PDB entry 7PIV | electron microscopy, 2.86 A resolution | chains A and B of the 6 polymer chains in the assembly

== Chain A ==
Molecule: Isoform Gnas-2 of Guanine nucleotide-binding protein G(s) subunit alpha isoforms short
From: Homo sapiens
Reference sequence: P63092 (GNAS2_HUMAN), isoform P63092-2; residues 1-380 here = UniProt positions 1-380
Sequence (380 residues; each row starts with the number of its first residue):
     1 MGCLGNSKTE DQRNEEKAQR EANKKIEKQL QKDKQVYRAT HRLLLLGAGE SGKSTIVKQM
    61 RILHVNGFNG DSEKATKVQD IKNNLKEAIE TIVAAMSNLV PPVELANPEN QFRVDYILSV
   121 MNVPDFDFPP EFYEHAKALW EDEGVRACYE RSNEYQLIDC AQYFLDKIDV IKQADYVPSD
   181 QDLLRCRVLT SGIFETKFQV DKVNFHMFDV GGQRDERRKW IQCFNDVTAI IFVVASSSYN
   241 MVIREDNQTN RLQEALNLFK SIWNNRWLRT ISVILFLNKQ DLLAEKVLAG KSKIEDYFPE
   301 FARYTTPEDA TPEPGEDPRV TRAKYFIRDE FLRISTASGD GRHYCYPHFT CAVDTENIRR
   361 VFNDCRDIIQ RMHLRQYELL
Not modelled in the structure: 1-12, 48-193, 237-248, 281-292, 307-321

== Chain B ==
Molecule: Guanine nucleotide-binding protein G(I)/G(S)/G(T) subunit beta-1
From: Rattus norvegicus
Reference sequence: P54311 (GBB1_RAT); numbering as in UniProt (aligned over 2-340)
Sequence (345 residues; each row starts with the number of its first residue; numbers below 1 keep their minus sign (Gly-4 is residue -4)):
    -4 GPGSSGSELD QLRQEAEQLK NQIRDARKAC ADATLSQITN NIDPVGRIQM RTRRTLRGHL
    56 AKIYAMHWGT DSRLLVSASQ DGKLIIWDSY TTNKVHAIPL RSSWVMTCAY APSGNYVACG
   116 GLDNICSIYN LKTREGNVRV SRELAGHTGY LSCCRFLDDN QIVTSSGDTT CALWDIETGQ
   176 QTTTFTGHTG DVMSLSLAPD TRLFVSGACD ASAKLWDVRE GMCRQTFTGH ESDINAICFF
   236 PNGNAFATGS DDATCRLFDL RADQELMTYS HDNIICGITS VSFSKSGRLL LAGYDDFNCN
   296 VWDALKADRA GVLAGHDNRV SCLGVTDDGM AVATGSWDSF LKIWN
Not modelled in the structure: -4 to 2
Construct notes: expression tag (-4 to 1)
Swiss-Prot annotation at these positions:
  - modified residue: Ser2 (N-acetylserine), His266 (Phosphohistidine)

== How chain A and chain B interact ==
Pairs across the interface - 62 pairs, chain A then chain B:
  Glu16(A) - Asn88(B)  hydrogen bond
  Gln19(A) - Asp83(B)
  Gln19(A) - Thr86(B)  hydrogen bond
  Gln19(A) - Asn88(B)  hydrogen bond
  Asn23(A) - Asn88(B)  hydrogen bond
  Asn23(A) - Lys89(B)
  Ile26(A) - Lys89(B)
  Ile26(A) - Val90(B)
  Ile26(A) - His91(B)
  Ile26(A) - Ala92(B)  hydrophobic
  Glu27(A) - Lys89(B)  salt bridge
  Leu30(A) - Gly53(B)
  Leu30(A) - Lys89(B)
  Asp33(A) - Lys78(B)  salt bridge
  Lys34(A) - Leu55(B)
  Tyr37(A) - Leu55(B)  hydrophobic
  Tyr37(A) - Ala56(B)
  Tyr37(A) - Asp76(B)
  Glu195(A) - Arg96(B)
  Glu195(A) - Ser97(B)
  Glu195(A) - Ser98(B)  hydrogen bond
  Glu195(A) - Trp99(B)  hydrogen bond
  His206(A) - Ser98(B)
  Phe208(A) - Trp99(B)
  Phe208(A) - Leu117(B)  hydrophobic
  Gly212(A) - Thr143(B)
  Gln213(A) - Leu117(B)  hydrogen bond (side chain-backbone)
  Gln213(A) - Asn119(B)  hydrogen bond
  Gln213(A) - Gly144(B)
  Gln213(A) - Tyr145(B)  hydrogen bond (side chain-backbone)
  Arg214(A) - Gly162(B)
  Arg214(A) - Asp163(B)
  Arg214(A) - Thr164(B)
  Arg214(A) - Thr184(B)
  Arg214(A) - Asp186(B)  salt bridge
  Glu216(A) - Asp186(B)
  Arg218(A) - Cys204(B)  hydrogen bond (side chain-backbone)
  Arg218(A) - Asp228(B)  salt bridge
  Lys219(A) - Tyr145(B)
  Lys219(A) - Met188(B)
  Lys219(A) - Cys204(B)
  Lys219(A) - Asp228(B)
  Lys219(A) - Asn230(B)  hydrogen bond
  Lys219(A) - Asp246(B)  salt bridge
  Trp220(A) - Leu117(B)  hydrophobic
  Trp220(A) - Tyr145(B)
  Gln222(A) - Arg314(B)
  Gln222(A) - Trp332(B)
  Cys223(A) - Lys57(B)  hydrogen bond (backbone-side chain)
  Cys223(A) - Tyr59(B)
  Cys223(A) - Trp99(B)
  Cys223(A) - Met101(B)  hydrophobic
  Phe224(A) - Trp99(B)  hydrophobic
  Phe224(A) - Leu117(B)  hydrophobic
  Asn225(A) - Lys57(B)  hydrogen bond
  Asn225(A) - Trp332(B)
  Asp226(A) - Lys57(B)  salt bridge
  Asp226(A) - Trp99(B)
  Arg266(A) - Asp290(B)
  Trp267(A) - Asp290(B)
  Trp267(A) - Arg314(B)
  Trp267(A) - Trp332(B)  hydrophobic
Also at the interface, not in a pair above, chain A (30 interface residues in all): Arg20, Gln29, Arg38, Arg42
Also at the interface, not in a pair above, chain B (39 interface residues in all): Gln75, Gly185

== Overview ==
The interface between chain A and chain B involves 30 residues on one side and 39 on the other, with 13
hydrogen bonds and 6 salt bridges. Among the polar pairs are Glu27(A)-Lys89(B), Asp33(A)-Lys78(B) and
Arg214(A)-Asp186(B).
Here chain A is Isoform Gnas-2 of Guanine nucleotide-binding protein G(s) subunit alpha isoforms short (Homo
sapiens) and chain B is Guanine nucleotide-binding protein G(I)/G(S)/G(T) subunit beta-1 (Rattus norvegicus).
Entry 7PIV (Active Melanocortin-4 receptor (MC4R)- Gs protein complex bound to agonist NDP-alpha-MSH at 2.86 A
resolution) was determined by electron microscopy, deposited together with 7PIU.
